Entry 7AOE (electron microscopy, 3.90 A resolution); this record covers chains B and J of the 15 polymer chains in the assembly.

[Chain B]
Name: Probable DNA-directed RNA polymerase I subunit RPA2
From: Schizosaccharomyces pombe (strain 972 / ATCC 24843)
Notes: EC 2.7.7.6
UniProt: Q9P7X8 (RPA2_SCHPO); residues 1-1174 here = UniProt positions 1-1174
Amino-acid sequence (1174 residues; numbered 1 to 1174; the number before each row is that of its first residue):
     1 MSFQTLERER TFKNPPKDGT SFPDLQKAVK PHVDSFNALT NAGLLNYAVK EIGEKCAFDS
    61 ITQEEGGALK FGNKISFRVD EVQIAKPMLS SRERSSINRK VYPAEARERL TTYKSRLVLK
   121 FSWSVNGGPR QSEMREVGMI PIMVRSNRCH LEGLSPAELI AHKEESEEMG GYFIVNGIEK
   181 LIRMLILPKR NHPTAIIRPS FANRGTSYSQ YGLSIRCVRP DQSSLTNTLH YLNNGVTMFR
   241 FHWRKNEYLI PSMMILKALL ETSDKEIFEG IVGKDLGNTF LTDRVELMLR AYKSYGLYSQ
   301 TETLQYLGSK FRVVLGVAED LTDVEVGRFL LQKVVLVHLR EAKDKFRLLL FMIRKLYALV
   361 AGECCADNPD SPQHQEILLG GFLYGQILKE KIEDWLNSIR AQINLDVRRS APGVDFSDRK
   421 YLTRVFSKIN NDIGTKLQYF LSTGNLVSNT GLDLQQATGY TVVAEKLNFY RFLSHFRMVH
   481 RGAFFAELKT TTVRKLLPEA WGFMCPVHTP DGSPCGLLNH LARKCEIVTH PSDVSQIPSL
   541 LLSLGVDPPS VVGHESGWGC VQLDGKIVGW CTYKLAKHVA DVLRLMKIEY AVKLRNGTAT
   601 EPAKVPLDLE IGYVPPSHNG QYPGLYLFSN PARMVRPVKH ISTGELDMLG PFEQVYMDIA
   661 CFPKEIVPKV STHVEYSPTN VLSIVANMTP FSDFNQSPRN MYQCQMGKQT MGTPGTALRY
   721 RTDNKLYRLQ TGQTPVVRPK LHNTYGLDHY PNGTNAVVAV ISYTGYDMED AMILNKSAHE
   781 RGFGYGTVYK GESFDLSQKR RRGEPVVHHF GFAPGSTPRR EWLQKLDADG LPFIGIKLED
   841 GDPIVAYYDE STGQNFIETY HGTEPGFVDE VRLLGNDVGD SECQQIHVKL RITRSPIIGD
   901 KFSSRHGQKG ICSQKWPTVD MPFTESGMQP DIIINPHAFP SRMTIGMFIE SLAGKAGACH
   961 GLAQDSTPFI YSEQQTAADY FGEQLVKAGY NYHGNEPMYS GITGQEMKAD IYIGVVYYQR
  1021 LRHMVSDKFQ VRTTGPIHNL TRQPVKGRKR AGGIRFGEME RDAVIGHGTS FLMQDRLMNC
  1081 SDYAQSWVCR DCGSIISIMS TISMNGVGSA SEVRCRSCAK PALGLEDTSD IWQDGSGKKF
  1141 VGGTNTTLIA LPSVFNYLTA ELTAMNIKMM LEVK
Ion coordination: Zn2+: Cys1089, Cys1092, Cys1115, Cys1118
From the paper describing this entry:
  - conformationally variable residues (domain motion): Arg409

[Chain J]
Name: DNA-directed RNA polymerases I, II, and III subunit RPABC5
From: Schizosaccharomyces pombe (strain 972 / ATCC 24843)
UniProt: O13877 (RPAB5_SCHPO); numbering as in UniProt (aligned over 1-71)
Amino-acid sequence (71 residues; numbered 1 to 71; the number before each row is that of its first residue):
     1 MIIPIRCFSC GKVIGDKWDT YLTLLQEDNT EGEALDKLGL QRYCCRRMIL THVDLIEKLL
    61 CYNPLSKQKN L
Not modelled in the structure: 69-71
Ion coordination: Zn2+: Cys7, Cys10, Cys44, Cys45

[Chain B / chain J interface]
Contacting residue pairs (69; chain B residue first):
  Phe3(B) - Leu50(J)  hydrophobic
  Thr5(B) - Leu25(J)
  Leu6(B) - Leu22(J)  hydrophobic
  Leu6(B) - Leu25(J)
  Leu6(B) - Gln26(J)
  Arg8(B) - His52(J)
  Arg8(B) - Val53(J)
  Arg8(B) - Asp54(J)
  Glu9(B) - Trp18(J)
  Glu9(B) - Leu22(J)
  Glu9(B) - Asp54(J)
  Glu9(B) - Glu57(J)
  Phe12(B) - Asp54(J)
  Phe12(B) - Leu55(J)  hydrophobic
  Phe12(B) - Glu57(J)
  Phe12(B) - Lys58(J)
  Lys13(B) - Glu57(J)  salt bridge
  Ile160(B) - Cys61(J)
  Ile160(B) - Tyr62(J)
  Glu164(B) - Tyr62(J)  hydrogen bond (backbone-side chain)
  Glu165(B) - Tyr62(J)
  Ser166(B) - Lys58(J)  hydrogen bond
  Thr713(B) - Leu55(J)
  Thr716(B) - Lys58(J)  hydrogen bond
  Thr716(B) - Leu59(J)
  Thr716(B) - Tyr62(J)
  Ala717(B) - Tyr62(J)
  Arg719(B) - Pro64(J)
  Tyr720(B) - Tyr62(J)  hydrogen bond (side chain-backbone)
  Tyr720(B) - Asn63(J)
  Tyr720(B) - Pro64(J)
  Gln730(B) - Met1(J)  hydrogen bond (backbone-backbone)
  Gln733(B) - Arg47(J)
  Gln733(B) - Met48(J)
  Gln733(B) - Thr51(J)
  Thr734(B) - Thr51(J)  hydrogen bond
  Thr734(B) - Val53(J)
  Val736(B) - Thr51(J)
  Asp748(B) - Val53(J)
  His749(B) - Leu55(J)
  His749(B) - Lys58(J)
  Tyr750(B) - Lys58(J)
  Thr754(B) - Phe8(J)
  Asn755(B) - Arg47(J)  hydrogen bond (backbone-side chain)
  Val757(B) - Ser9(J)
  Val757(B) - Arg47(J)
  Arg781(B) - Arg6(J)
  Arg781(B) - Cys7(J)
  Arg781(B) - Phe8(J)  hydrogen bond (side chain-backbone)
  Arg781(B) - Ser9(J)  hydrogen bond (side chain-backbone)
  Arg781(B) - Cys10(J)  hydrogen bond (side chain-backbone)
  Arg781(B) - Gly11(J)
  Gly782(B) - Phe8(J)
  Phe783(B) - Phe8(J)  hydrophobic
  Met928(B) - Arg42(J)
  Met928(B) - Tyr43(J)  hydrophobic
  Gln929(B) - Ser9(J)
  Asp931(B) - Phe8(J)
  Asp931(B) - Ser9(J)  hydrogen bond
  Asp931(B) - Arg47(J)  salt bridge
  Lys955(B) - Tyr43(J)
  Ala958(B) - Arg46(J)
  Cys959(B) - Arg46(J)  hydrogen bond (backbone-side chain)
  Gly961(B) - Gly32(J)
  Gly961(B) - Leu50(J)
  Tyr990(B) - Tyr43(J)
  Glu996(B) - Tyr43(J)
  Ile1013(B) - Tyr43(J)
  Val1015(B) - Tyr43(J)  hydrophobic
Interface residues without a listed pair, chain B (52 interface residues in all): His162, Arg728, Leu729, Thr731, Gly732, Pro735, Pro751, Ala756, Ser777, Ala778, Ser926, His960
Interface residues without a listed pair, chain J (33 interface residues in all): Ile5, Glu33, Cys44

[Summary]
52 residues of chain B and 33 residues of chain J are in contact; the contacts include 12 hydrogen bonds and 2
salt bridges. Polar pairs include Lys13(B)-Glu57(J), Asp931(B)-Arg47(J) and Glu164(B)-Tyr62(J). Cys1089(B),
Cys1092(B), Cys1115(B) and Cys1118(B) coordinate Zn2+. From the paper: conformational variability at
Arg409(B).
Here chain B is Probable DNA-directed RNA polymerase I subunit RPA2 and chain J is DNA-directed RNA
polymerases I, II, and III subunit RPABC5, both from Schizosaccharomyces pombe (strain 972 / ATCC 24843).
Entry 7AOE (Schizosaccharomyces pombe RNA polymerase I (elongation complex)) was determined by electron
microscopy (same publication as 7AOC and 7AOD).
